PDB entry 8Q7U | X-ray diffraction, 1.60 A resolution | chain A

== Chain A ==
Protein: Photorhabdus luminescens subsp. laumondii TTO1 complete genome segment 3/17
Organism: Photorhabdus laumondii subsp. laumondii TTO1
UniProtKB: Q7N8J0 (Q7N8J0_PHOLL); numbering as in UniProt (aligned over 1-376)
Sequence (376 residues; numbered 1 to 376; the number before each row is that of its first residue):
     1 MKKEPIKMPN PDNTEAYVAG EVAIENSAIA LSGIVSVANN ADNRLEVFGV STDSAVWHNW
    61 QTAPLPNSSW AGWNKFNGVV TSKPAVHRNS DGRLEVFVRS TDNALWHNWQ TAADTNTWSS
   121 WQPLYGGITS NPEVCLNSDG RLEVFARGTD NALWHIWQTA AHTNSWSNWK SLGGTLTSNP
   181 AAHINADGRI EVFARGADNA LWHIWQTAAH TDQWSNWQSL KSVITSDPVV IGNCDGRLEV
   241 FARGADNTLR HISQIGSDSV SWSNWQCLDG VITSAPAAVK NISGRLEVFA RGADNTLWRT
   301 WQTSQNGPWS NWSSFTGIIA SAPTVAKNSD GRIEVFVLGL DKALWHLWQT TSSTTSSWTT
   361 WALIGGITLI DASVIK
Unresolved in the structure: 1-25
Disulfides: C267 forms a disulfide with the same residue of a neighbouring copy of this chain
Small-molecule neighbours:
  - methyl alpha-L-fucopyranoside (MFU), molecule 1: G126, G127, I128, G148, T149, D150, W154, W169
  - methyl alpha-L-fucopyranoside (MFU), molecule 2: G174, T175, G196, A197, D198, W202, W217
What the authors report for this chain:
  - self-association interface (contacts with another copy of this molecule); pairs are residue here / residue on that copy: C234-C234 (disulfide), C267-C267 (disulfide)

== Summary ==
Ligands of chain A: methyl alpha-L-fucopyranoside. The paper reports a self-association interface involving
C234 and C267.
Chain A is Photorhabdus luminescens subsp. laumondii TTO1 complete genome segment 3/17 (Photorhabdus laumondii
subsp. laumondii TTO1); the structure, Photorhabdus laumondii lectin PLL in complex with
alpha-methyl-fucoside, was determined by X-ray diffraction (same publication as 8Q80, 8Q81, 8Q82 and 8Q83).
